2MF1 - chains B and G of the 7 polymer chains in the assembly; structure by solution NMR.

# Chain B
Name: Carbon storage regulator homolog
Source organism: Pseudomonas protegens Pf-5
Reference sequence: Q4KEY0 (Q4KEY0_PSEF5); residues 1-59 here = UniProt positions 1-59
Chain sequence (70 residues; numbered 1 to 70; the number before each row is that of its first residue):
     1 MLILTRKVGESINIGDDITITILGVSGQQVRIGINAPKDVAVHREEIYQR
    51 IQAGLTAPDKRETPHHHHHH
Not modelled in the structure: 60-70
Sequence notes: expression tag (60-70)
What the authors report for this chain:
  - binding site for RNA_ (chain G): Lys7

# Chain G
Molecule: RNA_
Sequence (72 nucleotides; numbered 1 to 72; the number before each row is that of its first residue):
     1 UGUCGACGGAUAGACACAGCCAUCAAGGACGAUGGUCAGGACAUCGCAGG
    51 AAGCGAUUCAUCAGGACGAUGA
What the authors report for this chain:
  - contacts within the chain: U1-A16, C17-A18, A16-C17 (pi stacking), U1-A18 (pi stacking), A41-A43 (pi stacking)

# Chain B / chain G interface
Residue-residue contacts - 50 pairs, chain B then chain G:
  Met1(B) with G50(G), sugar contact; A51(G), phosphate contact; A52(G), phosphate contact
  Leu2(B) with G49(G), sugar contact; G50(G), sugar contact; A51(G), base contact
  Ile3(B) with A48(G), base contact; A51(G), base contact; A52(G), sugar contact; G53(G), base contact
  Leu4(B) with A48(G), base contact; G49(G), base contact
  Thr5(B) with C47(G), base contact; A48(G), base contact; G53(G), base contact; C54(G), base contact
  Lys7(B) with A18(G), phosphate contact; C45(G), phosphate contact; G46(G), phosphate contact
  Leu23(B) with C30(G), base contact
  Ser26(B) with C21(G), base contact; A22(G), phosphate contact
  Gly27(B) with C21(G), phosphate contact; A22(G), phosphate contact
  Gln28(B) with C21(G), phosphate contact; A22(G), phosphate contact
  Gln29(B) with A22(G), base contact; U23(G), base contact
  Arg31(B) with G31(G), phosphate contact; A32(G), phosphate contact
  Ala36(B) with G28(G), base contact
  Pro37(B) with G28(G), base contact
  Lys38(B) with G28(G), sugar contact; A29(G), phosphate contact
  Val40(B) with G28(G), base contact
  Ala41(B) with G28(G), base contact
  Val42(B) with G27(G), base contact; G28(G), base contact
  His43(B) with A26(G), sugar contact; G27(G), base contact; G28(G), base contact
  Arg44(B) with A26(G), phosphate contact; G27(G), base contact
  Ile47(B) with A26(G), sugar contact; G27(G), base contact
  Arg50(B) with A26(G), base contact
  Ile51(B) with A26(G), base contact
  Leu55(B) with A26(G), base contact
  Ala57(B) with A26(G), sugar contact
  Pro58(B) with A26(G), base contact
Other interface residues (no listed pair), chain B (27 interface residues in all): Thr56
Other interface residues (no listed pair), chain G (22 interface residues in all): A25

# In short
Chain B and chain G form an interface of 27 and 22 residues respectively. The paper reports a binding site for
RNA_ (chain G) at Lys7(B); contacts within the chain involving U1(G), A16(G) and C17(G) among others.
Chain B is Carbon storage regulator homolog (Pseudomonas protegens Pf-5) and chain G is RNA_; the structure,
Structural basis of the non-coding RNA RsmZ acting as protein sponge: Conformer R of RsmZ(1-72)/RsmE(dimer)
1to3 ..., was determined by solution NMR, deposited together with 2MF0.
